9CGT - chain A; structure by X-ray diffraction, 2.50 A resolution.

Chain A:
Molecule: Protein (cyclodextrin-glycosyltransferase)
Source organism: Bacillus circulans
Notes: EC 2.4.1.19
Reference sequence: P30920 (CDGT1_BACCI); residues 1-684 here correspond to UniProt positions 35-718 (UniProt number = residue number + 34)
Chain sequence (684 residues; numbered 1 to 684; the number before each row is that of its first residue):
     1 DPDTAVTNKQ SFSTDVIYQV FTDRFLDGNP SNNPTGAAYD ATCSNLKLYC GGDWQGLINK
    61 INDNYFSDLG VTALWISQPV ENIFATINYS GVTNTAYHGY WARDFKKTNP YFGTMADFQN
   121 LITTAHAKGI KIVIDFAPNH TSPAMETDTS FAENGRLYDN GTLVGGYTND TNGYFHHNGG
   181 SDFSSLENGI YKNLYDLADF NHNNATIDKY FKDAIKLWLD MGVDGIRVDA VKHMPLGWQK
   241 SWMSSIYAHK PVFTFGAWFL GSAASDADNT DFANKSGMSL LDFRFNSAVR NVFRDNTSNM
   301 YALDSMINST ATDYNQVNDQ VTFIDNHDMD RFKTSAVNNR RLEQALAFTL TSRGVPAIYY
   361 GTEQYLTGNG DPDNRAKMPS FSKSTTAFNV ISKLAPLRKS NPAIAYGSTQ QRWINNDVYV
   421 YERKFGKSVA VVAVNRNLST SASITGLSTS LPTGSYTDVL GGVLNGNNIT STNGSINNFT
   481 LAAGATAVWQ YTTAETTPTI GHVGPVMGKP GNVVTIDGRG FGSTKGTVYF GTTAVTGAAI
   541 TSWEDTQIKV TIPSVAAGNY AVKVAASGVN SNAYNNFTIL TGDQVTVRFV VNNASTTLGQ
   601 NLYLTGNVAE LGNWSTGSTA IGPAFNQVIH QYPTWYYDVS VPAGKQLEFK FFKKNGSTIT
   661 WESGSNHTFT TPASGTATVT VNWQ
Differences from the reference sequence: engineered mutation A257 (Glu291 in P30920)
UniProt features mapped onto this chain:
  - active site: D229 (Nucleophile)
  - binding site (Ca(2+)): D27, N29, N32, N33, G51, D53, N139, I190, D199, H233
  - binding site (substrate): Y100, W101, H140, N193 to D196, R227, K232, H233, H327, D371, R375
  - site: D328 (Transition state stabilizer)
Disulfides: C43-C50

In short:
UniProt lists active-site residue D229, 10 Ca2+-binding residues and 13 substrate-binding residues.
Chain A is Protein (cyclodextrin-glycosyltransferase) (Bacillus circulans); the structure, Structure of
cyclodextrin glycosyltransferase complexed with a thio-maltopentaose, was determined by X-ray diffraction
(same publication as 6CGT, 8CGT, 4CGT, 5CGT and 7CGT).
